Entry 8RT7 (electron microscopy, 2.93 A resolution); this record covers chains y and z of the 46 polymer chains in the assembly.

Chain y:
Molecule: TrwE protein
From: Escherichia coli
Reference sequence: A8R758 (A8R758_SALDU); numbering as in UniProt (aligned over 1-395)
Sequence (395 residues; row label = number of the first residue in the row):
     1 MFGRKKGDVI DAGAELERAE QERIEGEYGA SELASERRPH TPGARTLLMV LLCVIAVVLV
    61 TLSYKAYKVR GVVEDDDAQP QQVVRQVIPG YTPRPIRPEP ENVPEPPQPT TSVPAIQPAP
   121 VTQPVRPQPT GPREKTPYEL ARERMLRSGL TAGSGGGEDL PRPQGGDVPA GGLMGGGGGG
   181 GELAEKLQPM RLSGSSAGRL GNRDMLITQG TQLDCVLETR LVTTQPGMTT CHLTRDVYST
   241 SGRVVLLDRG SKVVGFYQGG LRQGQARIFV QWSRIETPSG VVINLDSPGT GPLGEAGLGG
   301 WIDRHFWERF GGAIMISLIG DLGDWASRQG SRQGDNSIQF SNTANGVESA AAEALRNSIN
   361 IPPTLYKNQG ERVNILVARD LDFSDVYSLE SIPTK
Not modelled in the structure: 1-134, 154-395

Chain z:
Molecule: TrwF protein
From: Escherichia coli
Reference sequence: A8R757 (A8R757_SALDU); numbering as in UniProt (aligned over 1-266)
Sequence (266 residues; each row starts with the number of its first residue):
     1 MKKLAIVALL ASLHAVPALA LDVPSSSRYD HRIRYVTYNP ADVVQVDTVL GVATHIMLEE
    61 GEQYLTHAFG DSEAYAFARK GRHIFIKPQA ELANTNLIVV TDRRSYKFRL QMRNDRNGAM
   121 YELAFRYPDT QARQTREANA RAAVEAAFEQ RVGAYYNLKY MMSGDKDIAP VNAWDDGRFT
   181 YFKFSANADL PSIYFVDAEG NESLVPRTTV GSSNNIIAVH KVNPKWMIRL GNRALAIFNE
   241 AYDPNGVPND TGTASPAVRR VNKGGN
Not modelled in the structure: 1-20, 129-266

How chain y and chain z interact:
Contacting residue pairs (20; chain y residue first):
  Pro137(y) - Leu92(z)
  Ala141(y) - Leu92(z)  hydrophobic
  Arg144(y) - Asp71(z)  salt bridge
  Arg144(y) - Ala74(z)
  Arg144(y) - Ala90(z)
  Arg144(y) - Glu91(z)  hydrogen bond (side chain-backbone)
  Arg144(y) - Leu92(z)  hydrogen bond (side chain-backbone)
  Met145(y) - Asp71(z)
  Arg147(y) - Glu73(z)  salt bridge
  Ser148(y) - Gly70(z)
  Ser148(y) - Asp71(z)  hydrogen bond
  Ser148(y) - Ser72(z)
  Ser148(y) - Glu73(z)
  Gly149(y) - Ser72(z)  hydrogen bond (backbone-side chain)
  Leu150(y) - Ala68(z)  hydrophobic
  Leu150(y) - Phe69(z)  hydrogen bond (backbone-backbone)
  Leu150(y) - Ser72(z)  hydrogen bond (backbone-side chain)
  Thr151(y) - His67(z)
  Thr151(y) - Ser72(z)  hydrogen bond (backbone-side chain)
  Ala152(y) - Ser72(z)  hydrogen bond (backbone-side chain)
Also at the interface, not in a pair above, chain y (11 interface residues in all): Tyr138
Also at the interface, not in a pair above, chain z (13 interface residues in all): Ala93, Asn94

In short:
The interface between chain y and chain z involves 11 residues on one side and 13 on the other; the contacts
include 8 hydrogen bonds and 2 salt bridges. Among the polar pairs are Arg144(y)-Asp71(z), Arg147(y)-Glu73(z)
and Arg144(y)-Glu91(z).
Chain y is TrwE protein and chain z is TrwF protein, both from Escherichia coli; the structure, Conformation-B
of the full-length outer membrane core complex (TrwH/VirB7, TrwF/VirB9, TrwE/VirB10CTD) from the
fully-assembled R388 type ..., was determined by electron microscopy together with 8RT4, 8RT5, 8RT6, 8RT8,
8RT9, 8RTA, 8RTB and 8RTD from the same study.
